3U1A - chains A and B; structure by X-ray diffraction, 2.00 A resolution.

[Chain A (and B)]
Name: smooth muscle tropomyosin alpha
From: Gallus gallus
Notes: chain B of this document is another copy of the same molecule, construct and numbering; everything in this record applies to it too
UniProt: P04268 (P04268); residues 1-81 here = UniProt positions 1-81
Sequence (84 residues; row label = number of the first residue in the row; numbers below 1 keep their minus sign (Ala-2 is residue -2)):
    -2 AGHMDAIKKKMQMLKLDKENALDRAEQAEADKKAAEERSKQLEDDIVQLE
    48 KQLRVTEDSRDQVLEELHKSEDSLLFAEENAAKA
Unresolved in the structure: -2 to -1 (chain B: fully traced)
Construct notes: expression tag (-2 to 0)

[How chain A and chain B interact]
Pairs across the interface (68):
  Ile4(A) with Ile4(B), hydrophobic
  Lys7(A) with Met8(B), hydrogen bond; Lys12(B)
  Met8(A) with Lys7(B); Met8(B), hydrophobic
  Leu11(A) with Met8(B), hydrophobic; Leu11(B), hydrophobic; Lys15(B)
  Lys12(A) with Leu11(B)
  Asp14(A) with Lys15(B), salt bridge
  Lys15(A) with Asp14(B); Ala18(B)
  Ala18(A) with Ala18(B); Leu19(B); Ala22(B)
  Leu19(A) with Ala18(B), hydrophobic
  Arg21(A) with Ala22(B); Glu26(B), salt bridge
  Ala22(A) with Ala22(B), hydrophobic; Ala25(B)
  Ala25(A) with Ala25(B); Glu26(B); Lys29(B)
  Asp28(A) with Lys29(B), salt bridge
  Lys29(A) with Asp28(B); Ala32(B)
  Ala32(A) with Ala32(B); Glu33(B); Ser36(B), hydrogen bond (backbone-side chain)
  Ser36(A) with Arg35(B); Ser36(B), hydrogen bond; Leu39(B)
  Leu39(A) with Ser36(B); Leu39(B), hydrophobic; Glu40(B)
  Glu40(A) with Arg35(B), salt bridge; Leu39(B)
  Asp42(A) with Ile43(B)
  Ile43(A) with Leu39(B), hydrophobic; Asp42(B); Leu46(B)
  Leu46(A) with Ile43(B), hydrophobic; Leu46(B), hydrophobic; Leu50(B), hydrophobic
  Glu47(A) with Leu46(B)
  Gln49(A) with Leu50(B); Glu54(B), hydrogen bond
  Leu50(A) with Leu46(B), hydrophobic; Leu50(B), hydrophobic; Thr53(B)
  Thr53(A) with Thr53(B); Glu54(B); Arg57(B)
  Glu54(A) with Thr53(B)
  Ser56(A) with Arg57(B), hydrogen bond
  Arg57(A) with Arg57(B)
  Val60(A) with Val60(B), hydrophobic; Leu61(B), hydrophobic; Leu64(B), hydrophobic
  Leu61(A) with Val60(B), hydrophobic
  Glu63(A) with Leu64(B)
  Leu64(A) with Glu63(B); Leu64(B), hydrophobic
  Ser67(A) with Ser67(B), hydrogen bond; Glu68(B)
  Glu68(A) with Ser67(B)
  Ser70(A) with Leu71(B)
  Leu71(A) with Leu71(B)
Also at the interface, not in a pair above, chain A (38 interface residues in all): Glu33, Arg35
Also at the interface, not in a pair above, chain B (41 interface residues in all): Lys5, Arg21, Glu23, Glu47, Gln49, Ser56, Ser70
From the paper, about this interface:
  - residue pairs: Ser36(A)-Ser36(B) (hydrogen bond), Ser67(A)-Ser67(B) (hydrogen bond)
  - interface residues, chain A: Met8(A)

[Overview]
The interface between chain A and chain B involves 38 residues on one side and 41 on the other, with 6
hydrogen bonds and 4 salt bridges. Polar pairs include Asp14(A)-Lys15(B), Arg21(A)-Glu26(B) and
Asp28(A)-Lys29(B). The authors report hydrogen bonds between Ser36(A) and Ser36(B) and Ser67(A) and Ser67(B).
The paper reports the interface residue Met8(A).
Chain A and chain B are both smooth muscle tropomyosin alpha (Gallus gallus); the structure, N-terminal 81-aa
fragment of smooth muscle tropomyosin alpha, was determined by X-ray diffraction, deposited together with 3U1C
and 3U59.
